PDB entry 6A70 | electron microscopy, 3.60 A resolution | chains F and G of the 4 polymer chains in the assembly

# Chain F (and G)
Protein: Polycystin-2
Source organism: Homo sapiens
Notes: chain G of this document is another copy of the same molecule, construct and numbering; everything in this record applies to it too
Reference sequence: Q13563 (PKD2_HUMAN); numbering as in UniProt (aligned over 185-723)
Sequence (577 residues; numbered 147 to 723; the number before each row is that of its first residue):
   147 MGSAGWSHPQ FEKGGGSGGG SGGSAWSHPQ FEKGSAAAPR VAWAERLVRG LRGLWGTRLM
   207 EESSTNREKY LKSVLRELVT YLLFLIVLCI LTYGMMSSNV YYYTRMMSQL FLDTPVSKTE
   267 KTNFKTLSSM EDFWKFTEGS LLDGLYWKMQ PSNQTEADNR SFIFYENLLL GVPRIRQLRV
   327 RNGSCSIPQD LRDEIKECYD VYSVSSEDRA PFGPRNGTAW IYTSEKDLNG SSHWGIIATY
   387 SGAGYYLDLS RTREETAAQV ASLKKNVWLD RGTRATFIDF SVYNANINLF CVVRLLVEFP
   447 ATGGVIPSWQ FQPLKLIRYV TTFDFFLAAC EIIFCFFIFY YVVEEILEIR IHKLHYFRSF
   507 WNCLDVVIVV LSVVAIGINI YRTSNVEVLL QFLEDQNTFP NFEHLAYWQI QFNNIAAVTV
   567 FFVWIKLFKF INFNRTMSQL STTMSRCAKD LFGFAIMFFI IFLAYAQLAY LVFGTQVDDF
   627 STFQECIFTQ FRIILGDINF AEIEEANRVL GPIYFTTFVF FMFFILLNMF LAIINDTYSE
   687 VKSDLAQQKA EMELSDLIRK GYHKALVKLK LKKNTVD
Not modelled in the structure: 147-218, 294-311, 700-723 (chain G: 147-218, 295-304, 700-723)
Construct notes: expression tag (147-184)
Curated features (UniProtKB/Swiss-Prot):
  - motif: L641 to D643 (Selectivity filter)
  - binding site (cholesterol): Q557
  - binding site (Ca(2+)): L641
  - glycosylation (N-linked (GlcNAc...) asparagine): N299, N305, N328 (complex), N362, N375
  - natural variant: R306 (R306Q: In PKD2), R322 (R322Q: In PKD2; R322W: In PKD2), A356 (A356P: In PKD2), A384 (A384P: In PKD2), W414 (W414G: In PKD2), R420 (R420G: In PKD2), I479 (deletion: In PKD2), R504 to V512 (deletion: In PKD2), D511 (D511V: In PKD2), C632 (C632R: In PKD2), Y684 (deletion: In PKD2)
  - mutagenesis: W201 (W201A: Abolishes increased channel activity due to a gain of function mutation; when associated with P-604), C331 (C331S: Does not affect localization to the cilium. Loss of ion channel function), F604 (F604A/I: No effect on channel activation; F604P: Gain-of-function mutation resulting in increased channel activity. Absence of gain of function; when associated with F-605 DEL ...), F605 (Abolishes increased channel activity due to a gain of function mutation; when associated with P-604), F629 (F629S: Abolishes increased channel activity due to a gain of function mutation; when associated with P-604. Reduces but do not abolish ion channel function; when associated with A-677 and A-681), R638 (R638C: Abolishes increased channel activity due to a gain of function mutation; when associated with P-604. Reduces but do not abolish ion channel function; when associated with A-677 and A-681 ...), L677 (L677A: Constitutive active channel; when associated with A-681. Reduces but do not abolish ion channel function; when associated with S-629 and A-681. Reduces but do not abolish ion channel function ...), N681 (N681A: Constitutive active channel; when associated with A-677. Reduces but do not abolish ion channel function; when associated with S-629 and A-677. Reduces but do not abolish ion channel function ...), Y684 (Y684A: Abolishes increased channel activity due to a gain of function mutation; when associated with P-604), K688 (K688A: Abolishes increased channel activity due to a gain of function mutation; when associated with P-604), T721 (T721A: Decreases phosphorylation; when associated with A-801; A-812; A-831 and A-943)

# How chain F and chain G interact
Residue-residue contacts - 94 pairs, chain F then chain G:
  S332(F) with V466(G)
  P334(F) with I463(G), hydrophobic
  L337(F) with Y429(G), hydrophobic; I463(G), hydrophobic; L539(G), hydrophobic
  E340(F) with L314(G); Q542(G), hydrogen bond
  I341(F) with L314(G), hydrophobic; A431(G), hydrophobic
  C344(F) with A431(G), hydrophobic; N432(G)
  Y345(F) with N432(G), hydrogen bond (backbone-side chain)
  V347(F) with N245(G)
  R417(F) with E312(G)
  R420(F) with E312(G), salt bridge
  A447(F) with E312(G)
  T448(F) with Y249(G); E312(G), hydrogen bond (backbone-side chain); N430(G); I433(G)
  G449(F) with F310(G); E312(G), hydrogen bond (backbone-side chain)
  I452(F) with Y248(G), hydrophobic
  K595(F) with T582(G)
  D596(F) with T582(G); Q585(G); L586(G); Y684(G)
  G599(F) with M583(G); L586(G)
  F600(F) with L586(G)
  I602(F) with I577(G), hydrophobic
  M603(F) with F574(G); M583(G), hydrophobic; L586(G), hydrophobic; M590(G), hydrophobic
  I606(F) with W570(G); L573(G), hydrophobic; F574(G), hydrophobic; I577(G), hydrophobic
  I607(F) with F574(G), hydrophobic
  A610(F) with F567(G); W570(G), hydrophobic
  Q613(F) with V566(G); W570(G)
  L614(F) with F567(G), hydrophobic
  Y616(F) with Y239(G); M242(G)
  L617(F) with T238(G); A563(G), hydrophobic
  V618(F) with A563(G), hydrophobic
  G620(F) with Y247(G)
  T621(F) with M242(G); V246(G); Y247(G); T250(G)
  Q622(F) with Y247(G); T250(G); F457(G)
  V623(F) with Y247(G)
  D624(F) with Y247(G), hydrogen bond; R251(G), salt bridge
  S627(F) with Y247(G)
  D643(F) with D643(G)
  F646(F) with F634(G), hydrophobic; R638(G)
  E651(F) with W455(G)
  N653(F) with N560(G)
  R654(F) with W380(G), hydrogen bond (side chain-backbone); S454(G), hydrogen bond
  L656(F) with N560(G)
  P658(F) with F634(G), hydrophobic
  F661(F) with L641(G), hydrophobic
  T662(F) with F634(G); F637(G)
  V665(F) with L641(G), hydrophobic
  F666(F) with F605(G), hydrophobic
  F669(F) with L641(G), hydrophobic; L673(G)
  F670(F) with F604(G), hydrophobic; L673(G), hydrophobic; F676(G), hydrophobic
  I671(F) with L597(G), hydrophobic
  N674(F) with L677(G); I680(G)
  M675(F) with T589(G); I680(G); Y684(G), hydrophobic
  L677(F) with L677(G), hydrophobic
  A678(F) with I680(G); Y684(G)
  N681(F) with N681(G)
  D682(F) with S685(G), hydrogen bond; K688(G), salt bridge
Interface residues without a listed pair, chain F (69 interface residues in all): C331, D336, I382, P446, G450, V451, Y611, I639, G642, I644, N645, E650, V655, I679, T683
Interface residues without a listed pair, chain G (64 interface residues in all): S244, M252, N313, N559, V564, A601, E631, I640

# Summary
Chain F and chain G form an interface of 69 and 64 residues respectively; the contacts include 8 hydrogen
bonds and 3 salt bridges. Polar pairs include R420(F)-E312(G), D624(F)-R251(G) and D682(F)-K688(G).
Both chains are Polycystin-2 (Homo sapiens). Entry 6A70 (Structure of the human PKD1/PKD2 complex) was
determined by electron microscopy.
